PDB entry 4NHH | X-ray diffraction, 6.50 A resolution (low resolution: residue-level contacts below are approximate; hydrogen-bond / salt-bridge calls are withheld) | chains K and B of the 12 polymer chains in the assembly

== Chain K ==
Molecule: 2G12 IgG dimer light chain
Organism: Homo sapiens
Chain sequence (213 residues; numbered 2 to 214; the number before each row is that of its first residue):
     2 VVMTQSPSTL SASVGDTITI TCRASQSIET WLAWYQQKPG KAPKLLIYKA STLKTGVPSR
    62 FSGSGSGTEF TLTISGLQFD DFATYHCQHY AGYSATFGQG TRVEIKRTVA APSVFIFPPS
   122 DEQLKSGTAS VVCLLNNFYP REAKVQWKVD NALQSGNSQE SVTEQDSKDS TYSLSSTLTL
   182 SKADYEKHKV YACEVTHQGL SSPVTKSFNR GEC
Unresolved in the structure: 213-214
Disulfide bonds: Cys23-Cys88, Cys134-Cys194

== Chain B ==
Molecule: 2G12 IgG dimer heavy chain
Organism: Homo sapiens
Chain sequence (211 residues; numbered 238 to 448; the number before each row is that of its first residue):
   238 PSVFLFPPKP KDTLMISRTP EVTCVVVDVS HEDPQVKFNW YVDGVQVHNA KTKPREQQYN
   298 STYRVVSVLT VLHQNWLDGK EYKCKVSNKA LPAPIEKTIS KAKGQPREPQ VYTLPPSREE
   358 MTKNQVSLTC LVKGFYPSDI AVEWESNGQP ENNYKTTPPV LDSDGSFFLY SKLTVDKSRW
   418 QQGNVFSCSV MHEALHNHYT QKSLSLSPGK G
Unresolved in the structure: 444-448
Disulfide bonds: Cys261-Cys321, Cys367-Cys425

== Interface between chain K and chain B ==
Pairs across the interface (10):
  Val3(K) - Gln342(B)
  Asp151(K) - Pro329(B)
  Asn152(K) - Pro329(B)
  Asn152(K) - Ala330(B)
  Ala153(K) - Pro329(B)
  Ala153(K) - Ala330(B)
  Ala153(K) - Pro331(B)
  Leu154(K) - Ala330(B)
  Leu154(K) - Pro331(B)
  Ser156(K) - Glu333(B)
Also at the interface, not in a pair above, chain B (7 interface residues in all): Lys320, Lys322

== Overview ==
6 residues of chain K and 7 residues of chain B are in contact.
Chain K is 2G12 IgG dimer light chain and chain B is 2G12 IgG dimer heavy chain, both from Homo sapiens; the
structure, Structure of 2G12 IgG Dimer, was determined by X-ray diffraction together with 4NHG from the same
study.
